6Y09 - chains B and D of the 4 polymer chains in the assembly; structure by X-ray diffraction, 2.40 A resolution.

[Chain B]
Name: Ras-related protein Rab-33B
From: Homo sapiens
UniProt: Q9H082 (RB33B_HUMAN); residues 30-218 here = UniProt positions 30-218
Amino-acid sequence (192 residues; each row starts with the number of its first residue):
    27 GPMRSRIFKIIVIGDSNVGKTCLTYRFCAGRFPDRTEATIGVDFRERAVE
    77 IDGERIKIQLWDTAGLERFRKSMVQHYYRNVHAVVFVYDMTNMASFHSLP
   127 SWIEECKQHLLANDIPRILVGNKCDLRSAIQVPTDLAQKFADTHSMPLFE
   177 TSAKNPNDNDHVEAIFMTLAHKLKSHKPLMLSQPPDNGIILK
Disordered / not traced: 27-29, 205-218
Construct notes: expression tag (27-29); engineered mutation Leu92 (Gln in Q9H082)
Bound ions: Mg2+: Thr47, Thr65 (together with GTP)
Residues lining bound ligands: GTP (guanosine-5'-triphosphate): Asp41, Ser42, Asn43, Val44, Gly45, Lys46, Thr47, Cys48, Phe58, Thr62, Glu63, Ala64, Thr65, Asp88, Thr89, Ala90, Gly91, Leu92, Asn148, Lys149, Asp151, Leu152, Ser178, Ala179, Lys180
Swiss-Prot annotation at these positions:
  - motif: Gly56 to Val68 (Switch 1), Thr89 to His108 (Switch 2)
  - binding site (GTP): Asn43, Val44, Gly45, Lys46, Thr47, Cys48, Thr62, Thr65, Gly91, Asn148, Lys149, Asp151, Ala179, Lys180
  - binding site (Mg(2+)): Thr47, Thr65, Asp88
  - natural variant: Lys46 (K46Q: In SMC2), Asn148 (N148K: In SMC2)
  - mutagenesis: Lys35 (K35A: Loss of interaction with ATG16L1. No change in prenylation activity. Loss of interaction with ATG12-ATG5-ATG16L1 complex and colocalization to phagophore; when associated with A-85), Ile66 (I66A: Decreased binding affinity by 273-fold with ATG16L1. No change in prenylation activity. Loss of interaction with ATG16L1 and colocalization to phagophore; when associated with A-95), Gln85 (Q85A: Loss of interaction with ATG16L1. No change in prenylation activity. Loss of interaction with ATG12-ATG5-ATG16L1 complex and colocalization to phagophore; when associated with A-35), Phe95 (F95A: Decreased binding affinity by 179-fold with ATG16L1. No change in prenylation activity. Loss of interaction with ATG16L1 and colocalization to phagophore; when associated with A-66)

[Chain D]
Name: Autophagy-related protein 16-1
From: Mus musculus
UniProt: Q8C0J2 (A16L1_MOUSE); numbering as in UniProt (aligned over 141-265)
Amino-acid sequence (126 residues; each row starts with the number of its first residue):
   140 MLETNCLDLRTKLQDLEVANQTLKDEYDALQITFTALEEKLRKTTEENQE
   190 LVTRWMAEKAQEANRLNAENEKDSRRRQARLQKELAEAAKEPLPVEQDDD
   240 IEVIVDETSDHTEETSPVRAVSRAAT
Disordered / not traced: 226-265
Construct notes: initiating methionine (140)
Swiss-Prot annotation at these positions:
  - region: Ala207 to Glu230 (WIPI2-binding), Glu230 to Val242 (RB1CC1-binding)

[Interface between chain B and chain D]
Contacting residue pairs (36; chain B residue first):
  Arg30(B) with Arg215(D); Arg216(D); Arg219(D); Leu220(D); Glu223(D), salt bridge
  Ser31(B) with Asp212(D); Arg215(D)
  Arg32(B) with Arg216(D)
  Ile33(B) with Asn209(D)
  Lys35(B) with Asn206(D), hydrogen bond
  Ile66(B) with Trp194(D), hydrophobic; Met195(D), hydrophobic; Lys198(D)
  Gly67(B) with Met195(D)
  Val68(B) with Lys198(D), hydrogen bond (backbone-side chain)
  Asp69(B) with Lys198(D), salt bridge
  Phe70(B) with Glu201(D); Ala202(D), hydrophobic; Leu205(D), hydrophobic
  Glu80(B) with Arg216(D), salt bridge
  Gln85(B) with Leu205(D); Asn209(D), hydrogen bond
  Trp87(B) with Ala202(D); Asn206(D)
  Phe95(B) with Met195(D)
  Arg96(B) with Met195(D)
  Lys97(B) with Met195(D)
  Met99(B) with Met195(D), hydrophobic; Lys198(D); Ala199(D)
  His102(B) with Ala199(D); Ala202(D); Asn206(D), hydrogen bond (backbone-side chain)
  Arg105(B) with Asn206(D); Glu210(D), salt bridge
  Asn106(B) with Glu210(D)
Also at the interface, not in a pair above, chain B (22 interface residues in all): Arg94, Ser98
Also at the interface, not in a pair above, chain D (18 interface residues in all): Val191, Asn203
Interface features reported in the paper:
  - hot spots on chain B (mutagenesis) - K35A, I66A/F95A, Q85A: abolished binding to Autophagy-related protein 16-1 (chain D)
  - hot spots on chain B (mutagenesis) - I66A (273-fold), F95A (179-fold): decreased binding to Autophagy-related protein 16-1 (chain D)
  - hot spots on chain D (mutagenesis) - N206A (36-fold), N206A/N209A (254-fold), N209A (9-fold): decreased binding to Ras-related protein Rab-33B (chain B)

[Summary]
22 residues of chain B face 18 of chain D across their interface; the contacts include 4 hydrogen bonds and 4
salt bridges. Polar contacts include Arg30(B)-Glu223(D), Asp69(B)-Lys198(D) and Glu80(B)-Arg216(D). From the
paper: K35A, I66A/F95A and Q85A of chain B abolish binding to Autophagy-related protein 16-1 (chain D); N206A,
N206A/N209A and N209A of chain D reduce binding to Ras-related protein Rab-33B (chain B); 8 substitutions were
tested in all.
Chain B is Ras-related protein Rab-33B (Homo sapiens) and chain D is Autophagy-related protein 16-1 (Mus
musculus); the structure, Crystal structure of Atg16L in complex with GTP-bound Rab33B (Q92L), was determined
by X-ray diffraction (same publication as 6ZAY).
